Entry 7V0K (electron microscopy, 2.40 A resolution); this record covers chains K and H of the 10 polymer chains in the assembly.

[Chain K]
Molecule: Blood group Rh(CE) polypeptide
Source organism: Homo sapiens
Reference sequence: P18577 (RHCE_HUMAN); numbering as in UniProt (aligned over 1-417)
Sequence (417 residues; row label = number of the first residue in the row):
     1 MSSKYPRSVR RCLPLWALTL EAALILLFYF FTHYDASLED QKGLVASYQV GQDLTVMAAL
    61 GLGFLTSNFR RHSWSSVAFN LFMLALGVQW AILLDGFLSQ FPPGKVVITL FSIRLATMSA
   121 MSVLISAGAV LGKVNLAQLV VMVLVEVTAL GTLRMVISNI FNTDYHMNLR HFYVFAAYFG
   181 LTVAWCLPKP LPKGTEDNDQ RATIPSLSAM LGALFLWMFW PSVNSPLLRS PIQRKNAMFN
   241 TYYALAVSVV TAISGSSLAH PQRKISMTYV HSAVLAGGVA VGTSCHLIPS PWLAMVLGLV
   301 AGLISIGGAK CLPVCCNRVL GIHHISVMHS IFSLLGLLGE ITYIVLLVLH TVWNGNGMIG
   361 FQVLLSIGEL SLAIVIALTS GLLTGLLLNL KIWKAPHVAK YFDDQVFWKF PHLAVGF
Disordered / not traced: 1, 36-40, 101-104, 191-199, 316-324, 351-359
Curated features (UniProtKB/Swiss-Prot):
  - natural variant: W16 (C16W: Found in antigen c/Rh4; this construct carries the variant), A36 (A36T: In C(X)/Rh9 antigen), Q41 (Q41R: Found in antigen C(W)/Rh8), L60 (L60I: Found in antigen C/Rh2), N68 (N68S: Found in antigen C/Rh2), P103 (P103S: Found in antigen C/Rh2), R154 (R154T: Found in antigen RhEKH), P226 (A226P: Found in antigen E/Rh3; this construct carries the variant), Q233 (Q233E: Found in antigen RhEFM), M238 (M238V: Found in antigen RhEFM), L245 (L245V: In VS antigen), H329 (H329D; H329R)

[Chain H]
Molecule: Ankyrin-1
Source organism: Homo sapiens
Reference sequence: P16157 (ANK1_HUMAN); residue numbers follow UniProt; this construct covers 1-1881
Sequence (1881 residues; each row starts with the number of its first residue):
     1 MPYSVGFREA DAATSFLRAA RSGNLDKALD HLRNGVDINT CNQNGLNGLH LASKEGHVKM
    61 VVELLHKEII LETTTKKGNT ALHIAALAGQ DEVVRELVNY GANVNAQSQK GFTPLYMAAQ
   121 ENHLEVVKFL LENGANQNVA TEDGFTPLAV ALQQGHENVV AHLINYGTKG KVRLPALHIA
   181 ARNDDTRTAA VLLQNDPNPD VLSKTGFTPL HIAAHYENLN VAQLLLNRGA SVNFTPQNGI
   241 TPLHIASRRG NVIMVRLLLD RGAQIETKTK DELTPLHCAA RNGHVRISEI LLDHGAPIQA
   301 KTKNGLSPIH MAAQGDHLDC VRLLLQYDAE IDDITLDHLT PLHVAAHCGH HRVAKVLLDK
   361 GAKPNSRALN GFTPLHIACK KNHVRVMELL LKTGASIDAV TESGLTPLHV ASFMGHLPIV
   421 KNLLQRGASP NVSNVKVETP LHMAARAGHT EVAKYLLQNK AKVNAKAKDD QTPLHCAARI
   481 GHTNMVKLLL ENNANPNLAT TAGHTPLHIA AREGHVETVL ALLEKEASQA CMTKKGFTPL
   541 HVAAKYGKVR VAELLLERDA HPNAAGKNGL TPLHVAVHHN NLDIVKLLLP RGGSPHSPAW
   601 NGYTPLHIAA KQNQVEVARS LLQYGGSANA ESVQGVTPLH LAAQEGHAEM VALLLSKQAN
   661 GNLGNKSGLT PLHLVAQEGH VPVADVLIKH GVMVDATTRM GYTPLHVASH YGNIKLVKFL
   721 LQHQADVNAK TKLGYSPLHQ AAQQGHTDIV TLLLKNGASP NEVSSDGTTP LAIAKRLGYI
   781 SVTDVLKVVT DETSFVLVSD KHRMSFPETV DEILDVSEDE GEELISFKAE RRDSRDVDEE
   841 KELLDFVPKL DQVVESPAIP RIPCAMPETV VIRSEEQEQA SKEYDEDSLI PSSPATETSD
   901 NISPVASPVH TGFLVSFMVD ARGGSMRGSR HNGLRVVIPP RTCAAPTRIT CRLVKPQKLS
   961 TPPPLAEEEG LASRIIALGP TGAQFLSPVI VEIPHFASHG RGDRELVVLR SENGSVWKEH
  1021 RSRYGESYLD QILNGMDEEL GSLEELEKKR VCRIITTDFP LYFVIMSRLC QDYDTIGPEG
  1081 GSLKSKLVPL VQATFPENAV TKRVKLALQA QPVPDELVTK LLGNQATFSP IVTVEPRRRK
  1141 FHRPIGLRIP LPPSWTDNPR DSGEGDTTSL RLLCSVIGGT DQAQWEDITG TTKLVYANEC
  1201 ANFTTNVSAR FWLSDCPRTA EAVNFATLLY KELTAVPYMA KFVIFAKMND PREGRLRCYC
  1261 MTDDKVDKTL EQHENFVEVA RSRDIEVLEG MSLFAELSGN LVPVKKAAQQ RSFHFQSFRE
  1321 NRLAMPVKVR DSSREPGGSL SFLRKAMKYE DTQHILCHLN ITMPPCAKGS GAEDRRRTPT
  1381 PLALRYSILS ESTPGSLSGT EQAEMKMAVI SEHLGLSWAE LARELQFSVE DINRIRVENP
  1441 NSLLEQSVAL LNLWVIREGQ NANMENLYTA LQSIDRGEIV NMLEGSGRQS RNLKPDRRHT
  1501 DRDYSLSPSQ MNGYSSLQDE LLSPASLGCA LSSPLRADQY WNEVAVLDAI PLAATEHDTM
  1561 LEMSDMQVWS AGLTPSLVTA EDSSLECSKA EDSDATGHEW KLEGALSEEP RGPELGSLEL
  1621 VEDDTVDSDA TNGLIDLLEQ EEGQRSEEKL PGSKRQDDAT GAGQDSENEV SLVSGHQRGQ
  1681 ARITHSPTVS QVTERSQDRL QDWDADGSIV SYLQDAAQGS WQEEVTQGPH SFQGTSTMTE
  1741 GLEPGGSQEY EKVLVSVSEH TWTEQPEAES SQADRDRRQQ GQEEQVQEAK NTFTQVVQGN
  1801 EFQNIPGEQV TEEQFTDEQG NIVTKKIIRK VVRQIDLSSA DAAQEHEEVT VEGPLEDPSE
  1861 LEVDIDYFMK HSKDHTSTPN P
Disordered / not traced: 1-10, 462-1881
Curated features (UniProtKB/Swiss-Prot):
  - modified residue: N105 (3S: -3-hydroxyasparagine), N233 (3S: -3-hydroxyasparagine), S429 (Phosphoserine), N431 (3S: -3-hydroxyasparagine), N464 (3S: -3-hydroxyasparagine), N629 (3S: -3-hydroxyasparagine), N662 (3S: -3-hydroxyasparagine), D695 (3S: -3-hydroxyaspartate), N728 (3S: -3-hydroxyasparagine), S759 (Phosphoserine), N761 (3S: -3-hydroxyasparagine), S781 (Phosphoserine), S817 (Phosphoserine), S834 (Phosphoserine), S856 (Phosphoserine), T961 (Phosphothreonine), Y1073 (Phosphotyrosine), S1082 (Phosphoserine), T1378 (Phosphothreonine), T1380 (Phosphothreonine) and 14 more in UniProt
  - natural variant: L276 (L276R: In SPH1), D332 (D332H: In a breast cancer sample), V463 (V463I: In SPH1), R619 (R619H: In Brueggen), I1054 (I1054T: In SPH1), D1592 (D1592N: In Duesseldorf)
  - mutagenesis: T1824 (T1824P: Abolishes interaction with OBSCN (in isoform Mu17)), K1826 (K1826E: Abolishes interaction with OBSCN (in isoform Mu17)), R1829 (R1829G: Abolishes interaction with OBSCN (in isoform Mu17)), K1830 (K1830E: Abolishes interaction with OBSCN (in isoform Mu17))

[How chain K and chain H interact]
Contacting residue pairs - 46 pairs, chain K then chain H:
  S2(K) with Q90(H), hydrogen bond (backbone-side chain)
  S3(K) with K54(H); A88(H); Q90(H)
  K4(K) with A88(H), hydrogen bond (backbone-backbone); G89(H), hydrogen bond (side chain-backbone); D91(H), salt bridge; H123(H)
  Y5(K) with L87(H), hydrophobic; A88(H); E121(H)
  R7(K) with K54(H); E55(H), salt bridge
  R70(K) with G155(H), hydrogen bond (side chain-backbone); E157(H), salt bridge
  R71(K) with Q153(H); Q154(H), hydrogen bond (side chain-backbone)
  K400(K) with E121(H), salt bridge; H123(H)
  Q405(K) with Q120(H), hydrogen bond (side chain-backbone); E121(H), hydrogen bond; Q154(H), hydrogen bond; H156(H), hydrogen bond
  F410(K) with Q154(H)
  P411(K) with Q153(H), hydrogen bond (backbone-side chain)
  H412(K) with Y116(H), hydrogen bond (backbone-side chain); D143(H); F145(H); V150(H); Q153(H), hydrogen bond
  L413(K) with F112(H); Q120(H); V150(H), hydrophobic; Q154(H)
  A414(K) with F112(H); Q120(H), hydrogen bond (backbone-side chain)
  V415(K) with K77(H)
  G416(K) with K77(H); N79(H); L87(H)
  F417(K) with K54(H); T75(H), hydrogen bond (backbone-side chain); K77(H); N79(H), hydrogen bond (backbone-side chain); I84(H), hydrophobic; L87(H), hydrophobic
Also at the interface, not in a pair above, chain K (19 interface residues in all): P6, D403
Also at the interface, not in a pair above, chain H (26 interface residues in all): L46, M117

[Summary]
Chain K and chain H form an interface of 19 and 26 residues respectively; the contacts include 15 hydrogen
bonds and 4 salt bridges. Among the polar pairs are K4(K)-D91(H), R7(K)-E55(H) and R70(K)-E157(H). UniProt
lists 4 mutagenesis sites on chain H.
Chain K is Blood group Rh(CE) polypeptide and chain H is Ankyrin-1, both from Homo sapiens; the structure,
Consensus refinement of human erythrocyte ankyrin-1 complex (Composite map), was determined by electron
microscopy (same publication as 7UZ3, 7UZQ, 7UZU, 7V07, 7V0M, 7V0S and 10 further entries).
